PDB entry 6HUC | X-ray diffraction, 3.00 A resolution | chains F and G of the 28 polymer chains in the assembly

Chain F:
Molecule: Probable proteasome subunit alpha type-7
Source organism: Saccharomyces cerevisiae (strain ATCC 204508 / S288c)
Notes: EC 3.4.25.1
UniProt: P21242 (PSA7_YEAST); residues -3 to 284 here correspond to UniProt positions 1-288 (UniProt number = residue number + 4)
Amino-acid sequence (288 residues; numbered -3 to 284; the number before each row is that of its first residue; numbers below 1 keep their minus sign (Met-3 is residue -3)):
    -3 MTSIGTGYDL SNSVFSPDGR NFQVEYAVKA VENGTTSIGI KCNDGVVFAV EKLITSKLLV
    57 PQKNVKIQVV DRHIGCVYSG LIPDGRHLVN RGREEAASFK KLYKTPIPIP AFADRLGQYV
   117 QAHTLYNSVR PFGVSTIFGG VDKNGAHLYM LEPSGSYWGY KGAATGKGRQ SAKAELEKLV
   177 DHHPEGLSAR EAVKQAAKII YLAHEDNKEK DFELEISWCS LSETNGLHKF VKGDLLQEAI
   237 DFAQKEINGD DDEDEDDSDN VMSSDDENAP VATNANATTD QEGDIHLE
Unresolved in the structure: -3 to 1, 245-284
Curated features (UniProtKB/Swiss-Prot):
  - modified residue: Thr-2 (N-acetylthreonine)

Chain G:
Molecule: Proteasome subunit alpha type-1
Source organism: Saccharomyces cerevisiae (strain ATCC 204508 / S288c)
Notes: EC 3.4.25.1
UniProt: P21243 (PSA1_YEAST); residues -8 to 243 here correspond to UniProt positions 1-252 (UniProt number = residue number + 9)
Amino-acid sequence (252 residues; each row starts with the number of its first residue; numbers below 1 keep their minus sign (Met-8 is residue -8)):
    -8 MSGAAAASAA GYDRHITIFS PEGRLYQVEY AFKATNQTNI NSLAVRGKDC TVVISQKKVP
    52 DKLLDPTTVS YIFCISRTIG MVVNGPIPDA RNAALRAKAE AAEFRYKYGY DMPCDVLAKR
   112 MANLSQIYTQ RAYMRPLGVI LTFVSVDEEL GPSIYKTDPA GYYVGYKATA TGPKQQEITT
   172 NLENHFKKSK IDHINEESWE KVVEFAITHM IDALGTEFSK NDLEVGVATK DKFFTLSAEN
   232 IEERLVAIAE QD
Unresolved in the structure: -8 to 1, 243
Ion coordination: Mg2+: Thr8, Tyr119, Arg122, Met125

How chain F and chain G interact:
Pairs across the interface (62; chain F residue first):
  Thr2(F) - His6(G)
  Gly3(F) - His6(G)
  Tyr4(F) - Arg5(G)
  Tyr4(F) - His6(G)
  Tyr4(F) - Tyr21(G)
  Ser9(F) - Arg126(G)
  Val10(F) - His6(G)
  Val10(F) - Gln18(G)
  Phe11(F) - Gln18(G)  hydrogen bond (backbone-side chain)
  Phe11(F) - Tyr21(G)
  Phe11(F) - Ala22(G)  hydrophobic
  Phe11(F) - Ala25(G)  hydrophobic
  Phe11(F) - Arg126(G)
  Phe11(F) - Pro127(G)
  Ser12(F) - Tyr21(G)
  Pro13(F) - Tyr21(G)  hydrophobic
  Pro13(F) - Lys24(G)  hydrogen bond (backbone-side chain)
  Asp14(F) - Lys24(G)
  Gly15(F) - Tyr21(G)
  Gly15(F) - Ala25(G)
  Lys37(F) - Asp56(G)  salt bridge
  Asp110(F) - Arg82(G)
  Gln114(F) - Arg82(G)  hydrogen bond (side chain-backbone)
  Gln114(F) - Asn83(G)
  Gln114(F) - Leu86(G)
  Gln117(F) - Pro79(G)
  Gln117(F) - Asp80(G)
  Gln117(F) - Asn83(G)  hydrogen bond
  Gln117(F) - Arg126(G)
  Thr120(F) - Arg126(G)  hydrogen bond (backbone-side chain)
  Leu121(F) - Asn83(G)
  Leu121(F) - Tyr124(G)
  Leu121(F) - Arg126(G)
  Leu121(F) - Leu128(G)  hydrophobic
  Tyr122(F) - Tyr124(G)
  Tyr122(F) - Met125(G)  hydrophobic
  Ser150(F) - Pro79(G)
  Gly151(F) - Pro79(G)
  Ser152(F) - Ile78(G)
  Ser152(F) - Pro79(G)
  Tyr153(F) - Arg82(G)  hydrogen bond (backbone-side chain)
  Trp154(F) - Leu55(G)  hydrophobic
  Trp154(F) - Thr59(G)
  Trp154(F) - Val60(G)  hydrophobic
  Trp154(F) - Tyr62(G)
  Trp154(F) - Ile78(G)  hydrophobic
  Trp154(F) - Arg82(G)
  Gly155(F) - Leu55(G)
  Gly155(F) - Asp56(G)  hydrogen bond (backbone-backbone)
  Gly155(F) - Thr59(G)  hydrogen bond (backbone-side chain)
  Tyr156(F) - Leu54(G)
  Tyr156(F) - Leu55(G)
  Tyr156(F) - Asp56(G)
  Lys157(F) - Lys53(G)
  Lys157(F) - Leu54(G)  hydrogen bond (backbone-backbone)
  Lys157(F) - Leu55(G)
  Gly158(F) - Leu54(G)
  Leu172(F) - Leu54(G)  hydrophobic
  Glu173(F) - Lys53(G)
  Glu173(F) - Leu54(G)
  Val176(F) - Leu54(G)  hydrophobic
  Asp177(F) - Lys53(G)  salt bridge
Interface residues without a listed pair, chain F (32 interface residues in all): Tyr145, Lys169
Interface residues without a listed pair, chain G (28 interface residues in all): Asp52, Ser61, Gly129

Overview:
32 residues of chain F face 28 of chain G across their interface, with 9 hydrogen bonds and 2 salt bridges.
Among the polar pairs are Lys37(F)-Asp56(G), Asp177(F)-Lys53(G) and Phe11(F)-Gln18(G). Thr8(G), Tyr119(G),
Arg122(G) and Met125(G) coordinate Mg2+.
Here chain F is Probable proteasome subunit alpha type-7 and chain G is Proteasome subunit alpha type-1, both
from Saccharomyces cerevisiae (strain ATCC 204508 / S288c). Entry 6HUC (Yeast 20S proteasome with human beta2c
(S171G) in complex with 18) was determined by X-ray diffraction (same publication as 6HTB, 6HTC, 6HTD, 6HTP,
6HTR, 6HUB and 30 further entries).
